PDB entry 5XLO | electron microscopy, 3.80 A resolution | chains E and K of the 9 polymer chains in the assembly

== Chain E ==
Name: CRISPR-associated protein Csy3
Organism: Pseudomonas aeruginosa (strain UCBPP-PA14)
UniProtKB: Q02MM1 (CSY3_PSEAB); residue numbers follow UniProt; this construct covers 1-342
Sequence (342 residues; each row starts with the number of its first residue):
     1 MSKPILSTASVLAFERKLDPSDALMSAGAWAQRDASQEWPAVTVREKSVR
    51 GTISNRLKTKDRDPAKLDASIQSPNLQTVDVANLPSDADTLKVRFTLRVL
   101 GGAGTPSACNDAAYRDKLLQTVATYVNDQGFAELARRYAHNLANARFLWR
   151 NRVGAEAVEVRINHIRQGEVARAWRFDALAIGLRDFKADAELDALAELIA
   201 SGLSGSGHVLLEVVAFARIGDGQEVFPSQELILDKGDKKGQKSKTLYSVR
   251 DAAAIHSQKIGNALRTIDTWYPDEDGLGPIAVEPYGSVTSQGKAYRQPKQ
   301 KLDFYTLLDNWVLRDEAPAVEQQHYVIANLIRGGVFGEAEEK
Disordered / not traced: 1-14, 341-342

== Chain K ==
Molecule: crRNA with 32nt spacer sequence
Organism: Pseudomonas aeruginosa
Sequence (60 nucleotides; each row starts with the number of its first residue; numbers below 1 keep their minus sign (C-7 is residue -7)):
    -7 CUAAGAAAUUCACGGCGGGCUUGAUGUCCGCGUCUACCUGGUUCACUGCC
    43 GUGUAGGCAG
Disordered / not traced: -7 to -6, 33-52

== Interface between chain E and chain K ==
Pairs across the interface (43):
  Ala23(E) - C3(K)  base contact
  Leu24(E) - C3(K)  hydrogen bond to the sugar
  Leu24(E) - A4(K)  sugar contact
  Met25(E) - C3(K)  phosphate contact
  Met25(E) - A4(K)  phosphate contact
  Ser26(E) - A4(K)  hydrogen bond to the phosphate
  Lys58(E) - U13(K)  phosphate contact
  Thr59(E) - G11(K)  base contact
  Thr59(E) - U13(K)  phosphate contact
  Lys60(E) - G11(K)  hydrogen bond to the sugar
  Lys60(E) - C12(K)  phosphate contact
  Lys60(E) - U13(K)  hydrogen bond to the phosphate
  Asp61(E) - G11(K)  hydrogen bond to the sugar
  Arg62(E) - G11(K)  sugar contact
  Arg62(E) - C12(K)  phosphate contact
  Pro64(E) - G10(K)  base contact
  Leu84(E) - U13(K)  base contact
  Ser86(E) - U13(K)  hydrogen bond to the base
  Asp87(E) - G11(K)  base contact
  Asp89(E) - G11(K)  hydrogen bond to the base
  Leu118(E) - U2(K)  base contact
  Glu159(E) - G6(K)  base contact
  Glu159(E) - C8(K)  phosphate contact
  Val160(E) - G9(K)  phosphate contact
  Lys238(E) - C8(K)  phosphate contact
  Lys239(E) - G7(K)  sugar contact
  Lys239(E) - C8(K)  base contact
  Gly240(E) - G7(K)  base contact
  Gln241(E) - G7(K)  base contact
  Thr266(E) - G7(K)  hydrogen bond to the phosphate
  Asp268(E) - C5(K)  hydrogen bond to the sugar
  Asp268(E) - G6(K)  phosphate contact
  Asp268(E) - G7(K)  phosphate contact
  Thr269(E) - G6(K)  phosphate contact
  Thr269(E) - G7(K)  phosphate contact
  Thr269(E) - C8(K)  phosphate contact
  Tyr271(E) - C5(K)  phosphate contact
  Pro272(E) - G6(K)  phosphate contact
  Lys293(E) - G6(K)  salt bridge to the phosphate
  Pro298(E) - G6(K)  base contact
  Lys299(E) - G6(K)  base contact
  Gln300(E) - G6(K)  hydrogen bond to the base
  Glu340(E) - C5(K)  phosphate contact
Also at the interface, not in a pair above, chain E (34 interface residues in all): Leu91, Lys117, Gln297

== In short ==
Chain E and chain K form an interface of 34 and 12 residues respectively; the contacts include 10 hydrogen
bonds and 1 salt bridge. Polar pairs include Ser86(E)-U13(K), Asp89(E)-G11(K) and Gln300(E)-G6(K).
Chain E is CRISPR-associated protein Csy3 (Pseudomonas aeruginosa (strain UCBPP-PA14)) and chain K is crRNA
with 32nt spacer sequence (Pseudomonas aeruginosa); the structure, Anti-CRISPR proteins AcrF1/2 bound to Csy
surveillance complex with a 32nt spacer crRNA backbone region, was determined by electron microscopy together
with 5XLP from the same study.
